Entry 4Z92 (X-ray diffraction, 3.10 A resolution); this record covers chains A and B of the 4 polymer chains in the assembly.

# Chain A
Name: capsid subunit VP1
Source organism: Human parechovirus 1 (strain Harris)
UniProtKB: Q66578 (POLG_HPE1H); residues 1-234 here correspond to UniProt positions 543-776 (UniProt number = residue number + 542)
Chain sequence (234 residues; row label = number of the first residue in the row):
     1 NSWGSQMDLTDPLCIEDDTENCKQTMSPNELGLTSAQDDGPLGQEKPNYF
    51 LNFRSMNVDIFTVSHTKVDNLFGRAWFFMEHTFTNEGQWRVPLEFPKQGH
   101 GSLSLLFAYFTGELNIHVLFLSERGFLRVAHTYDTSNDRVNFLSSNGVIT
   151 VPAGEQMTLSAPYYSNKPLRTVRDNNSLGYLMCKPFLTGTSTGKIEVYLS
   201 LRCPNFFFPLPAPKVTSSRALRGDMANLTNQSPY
Disordered / not traced: 1-24, 217-234
From the paper describing this entry:
  - conformationally variable residues (order/disorder transition): Thr-216

# Chain B
Name: Capsid subunit VP3
Source organism: Human parechovirus 1 (strain Harris)
UniProtKB: Q66578 (POLG_HPE1H); residues 1-253 here correspond to UniProt positions 290-542 (UniProt number = residue number + 289)
Chain sequence (253 residues; numbered 1 to 253; the number before each row is that of its first residue):
     1 APNGKKKNWKKIMTMSTKYKWTRTKIDIAEGPGSMNMANVLCTTGAQSVA
    51 LVGERAFYDPRTAGSKSRFDDLVKIAQLFSVMADSTTPSENHGVDAKGYF
   101 KWSATTAPQSIVHRNIVYLRLFPNLNVFVNSYSYFRGSLVLRLSVYASTF
   151 NRGRLRMGFFPNATTDSTSTLDNAIYTICDIGSDNSFEITIPYSFSTWMR
   201 KTNGHPIGLFQIEVLNRLTYNSSSPSEVYCIVQGKMGQDARFFCPTGSVV
   251 TFQ
Disordered / not traced: 1-14

# How chain A and chain B interact
Contacting residue pairs (126):
  Gly-32(A) / Ser-186(B)
  Gly-32(A) / Phe-187(B)
  Gly-32(A) / Glu-188(B)  hydrogen bond (backbone-backbone)
  Leu-33(A) / Asp-184(B)
  Thr-34(A) / Asp-184(B)
  Thr-34(A) / Ser-186(B)  hydrogen bond (backbone-side chain)
  Ser-35(A) / Asp-184(B)
  Ser-35(A) / Ser-186(B)  hydrogen bond (backbone-side chain)
  Ala-36(A) / Arg-142(B)
  Ala-36(A) / Ser-186(B)  hydrogen bond (backbone-side chain)
  Asp-39(A) / Arg-142(B)  salt bridge
  Glu-45(A) / Gln-238(B)
  Lys-46(A) / Glu-188(B)  salt bridge
  Asn-48(A) / Val-140(B)
  Asn-48(A) / Glu-188(B)
  Asn-48(A) / Thr-190(B)
  Phe-50(A) / Pro-192(B)  hydrophobic
  Phe-53(A) / Thr-190(B)
  Phe-53(A) / Pro-192(B)  hydrophobic
  Ser-55(A) / Gln-238(B)
  Ser-55(A) / Asp-239(B)  hydrogen bond
  Met-56(A) / Asp-239(B)  hydrogen bond (backbone-side chain)
  Asn-57(A) / Gln-238(B)  hydrogen bond (side chain-backbone)
  Asn-57(A) / Asp-239(B)
  Asn-57(A) / Arg-241(B)
  Val-58(A) / Arg-136(B)
  Val-58(A) / Arg-241(B)  hydrogen bond (backbone-side chain)
  Asp-59(A) / Arg-241(B)  salt bridge
  Ile-60(A) / Trp-198(B)
  Ile-60(A) / Met-199(B)  hydrophobic
  Ile-60(A) / Phe-243(B)  hydrophobic
  Phe-61(A) / Met-199(B)  hydrophobic
  Phe-61(A) / Phe-243(B)  hydrophobic
  His-65(A) / Tyr-132(B)  hydrogen bond (backbone-side chain)
  His-65(A) / Phe-243(B)  hydrogen bond (side chain-backbone)
  Thr-66(A) / Asp-71(B)  hydrogen bond
  Thr-66(A) / Leu-72(B)  hydrogen bond (backbone-backbone)
  Thr-66(A) / Val-73(B)
  Thr-66(A) / Tyr-132(B)
  Thr-66(A) / Phe-242(B)
  Lys-67(A) / Asp-70(B)
  Lys-67(A) / Asp-71(B)
  Val-68(A) / Phe-69(B)
  Val-68(A) / Asp-70(B)  hydrogen bond (backbone-backbone)
  Val-68(A) / Leu-72(B)  hydrophobic
  Asp-69(A) / Val-40(B)
  Asp-69(A) / Arg-68(B)  salt bridge
  Leu-71(A) / Leu-72(B)  hydrophobic
  Leu-71(A) / Tyr-132(B)
  Gly-73(A) / Val-40(B)
  Gly-73(A) / Thr-43(B)  hydrogen bond (backbone-side chain)
  Arg-74(A) / Met-37(B)
  Arg-74(A) / Ala-38(B)  hydrogen bond (side chain-backbone)
  Ala-75(A) / Met-37(B)  hydrophobic
  Lys-97(A) / Thr-251(B)
  Lys-97(A) / Phe-252(B)  hydrogen bond (backbone-backbone)
  Lys-97(A) / Gln-253(B)
  Gln-98(A) / Asn-130(B)
  Gln-98(A) / Ser-248(B)  hydrogen bond (backbone-side chain)
  Gln-98(A) / Thr-251(B)  hydrogen bond
  Gly-99(A) / Ser-248(B)
  His-100(A) / Ser-131(B)
  Ser-102(A) / Phe-252(B)
  Leu-103(A) / Leu-72(B)  hydrophobic
  Leu-103(A) / Val-127(B)  hydrophobic
  Leu-103(A) / Ser-131(B)
  Leu-103(A) / Tyr-132(B)  hydrophobic
  Leu-106(A) / Ile-75(B)  hydrophobic
  Leu-106(A) / Val-127(B)  hydrophobic
  Leu-106(A) / Phe-128(B)  hydrophobic
  Phe-107(A) / Phe-69(B)  hydrophobic
  Phe-107(A) / Leu-72(B)  hydrophobic
  Thr-111(A) / Tyr-58(B)
  Gly-112(A) / Tyr-58(B)
  Glu-113(A) / Arg-55(B)
  Glu-113(A) / Tyr-58(B)  hydrogen bond
  Asn-115(A) / Thr-43(B)
  His-117(A) / Met-35(B)
  His-117(A) / Met-37(B)
  His-117(A) / Thr-43(B)
  Ile-149(A) / Val-49(B)  hydrophobic
  Gln-156(A) / Gly-33(B)  hydrogen bond (side chain-backbone)
  Gln-156(A) / Met-35(B)
  Met-157(A) / Met-35(B)
  Met-157(A) / Gln-47(B)
  Thr-158(A) / Met-35(B)  hydrogen bond
  Thr-158(A) / Ala-46(B)
  Thr-158(A) / Gln-47(B)
  Leu-159(A) / Gln-47(B)
  Leu-159(A) / Val-49(B)  hydrophobic
  Ser-160(A) / Gln-47(B)  hydrogen bond (backbone-backbone)
  Ser-160(A) / Ser-48(B)
  Ser-160(A) / Val-49(B)  hydrogen bond (backbone-backbone)
  Ala-161(A) / Val-49(B)  hydrophobic
  Pro-162(A) / Val-49(B)
  Pro-162(A) / Ala-50(B)  hydrophobic
  Leu-169(A) / Ala-63(B)  hydrophobic
  Arg-173(A) / Gln-253(B)  hydrogen bond (side chain-backbone)
  Tyr-198(A) / Met-37(B)  hydrophobic
  Ser-200(A) / Thr-43(B)
  Arg-202(A) / Thr-44(B)  hydrogen bond (side chain-backbone)
  Arg-202(A) / Arg-55(B)
  Pro-204(A) / Arg-68(B)  hydrogen bond (backbone-side chain)
  Asn-205(A) / Tyr-58(B)
  Asn-205(A) / Arg-68(B)
  Phe-206(A) / Arg-68(B)
  Phe-206(A) / Phe-69(B)  hydrogen bond (backbone-backbone)
  Phe-207(A) / Pro-60(B)  hydrophobic
  Phe-207(A) / Ala-63(B)  hydrophobic
  Phe-207(A) / Ser-65(B)
  Phe-207(A) / Ser-67(B)
  Phe-207(A) / Arg-68(B)
  Pro-209(A) / Ile-75(B)  hydrophobic
  Ala-212(A) / Pro-123(B)
  Ala-212(A) / Asn-124(B)
  Pro-213(A) / Phe-252(B)  hydrophobic
  Pro-213(A) / Gln-253(B)
  Lys-214(A) / Phe-252(B)
  Lys-214(A) / Gln-253(B)  hydrogen bond (backbone-backbone)
  Val-215(A) / Asn-126(B)
  Val-215(A) / Val-250(B)  hydrophobic
  Val-215(A) / Thr-251(B)
  Val-215(A) / Phe-252(B)  hydrophobic
  Val-215(A) / Gln-253(B)
  Thr-216(A) / Thr-251(B)  hydrogen bond (backbone-backbone)
  Thr-216(A) / Phe-252(B)
Also at the interface, not in a pair above, chain A (73 interface residues in all): Ser-64, Asn-70, Phe-72, Leu-105, Tyr-109, Val-118, Leu-119, Pro-168, Cys-203, Phe-208
Also at the interface, not in a pair above, chain B (65 interface residues in all): Ser-34, Asn-39, Asp-59, Thr-62, Lys-74, Ser-138, Ser-144, Tyr-146, Asn-185, Cys-244, Pro-245

# Overview
73 residues of chain A face 65 of chain B across their interface, with 29 hydrogen bonds and 4 salt bridges.
Polar contacts include Asp-39(A)/Arg-142(B), Lys-46(A)/Glu-188(B) and Asp-59(A)/Arg-241(B). From the paper:
conformational variability at Thr-216(A).
Chain A is capsid subunit VP1 and chain B is Capsid subunit VP3, both from Human parechovirus 1 (strain
Harris); the structure, crystal structure of parechovirus-1 virion, was determined by X-ray diffraction.
